7JNP - chains C and B of the 4 polymer chains in the assembly; structure by X-ray diffraction, 2.60 A resolution.

Chain C:
Molecule: 21-nt DNA strand
Source organism: Neisseria gonorrhoeae
Sequence (21 nucleotides; numbered 1 to 21; the number before each row is that of its first residue):
     1 TTACATACAA CCACGTATGT A
Ion coordination: Ca2+ near DA9 (its only coordinating residue here)

Chain B:
Protein: HTH-type transcriptional regulator MtrR
Source organism: Neisseria gonorrhoeae
UniProtKB: P39897 (MTRR_NEIGO); residue numbers follow UniProt; this construct covers 1-210
Amino-acid sequence (213 residues; row label = number of the first residue in the row; numbers below 1 keep their minus sign (Ser-2 is residue -2)):
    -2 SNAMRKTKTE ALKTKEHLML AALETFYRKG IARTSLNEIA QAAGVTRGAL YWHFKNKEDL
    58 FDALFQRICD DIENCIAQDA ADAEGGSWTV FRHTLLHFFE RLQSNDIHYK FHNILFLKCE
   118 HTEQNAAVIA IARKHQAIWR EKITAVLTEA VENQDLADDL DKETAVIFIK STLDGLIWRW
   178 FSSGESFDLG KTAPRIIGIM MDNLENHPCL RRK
Unresolved in the structure: -2 to 8, 210
Construct notes: expression tag (-2 to 0)
Ion coordination: Ca2+ site 1: Arg30, Glu35; Ca2+ site 2: Ala39 (shared with 1 residue of chain A); Ca2+ site 3: Ser101 (shared with 1 residue of chain A)
UniProt features mapped onto this chain:
  - DNA-binding region: Ser32 to Phe51 (H-T-H motif)
  - natural variant: His105 (H105Y: In penicillin-resistant isolates)
  - mutagenesis: Gly45 (G45D: Does not bind DNA)
From the paper describing this entry:
  - binding site for the 21-nt DNA strand (chain C): Thr11, Thr43, Arg44, Gly45, Tyr48, Trp49, His50
  - binding site for the 21-nt DNA strand: Thr43, Arg44, Gly45, Tyr48, Trp49
  - specificity-determining residues: Thr43, Arg44, Gly45
  - mutagenesis - T11A (20-50-fold), A39T (3- to 5-fold), T43S, Y48F, W49F (6-8-fold), H50A (20-47-fold), D79N (>10-fold), H105Y (>12-fold): decreased binding to the 21-nt DNA strand (chain C)
  - mutagenesis - T43A, R44A, G45A, G45D, W49A: abolished binding to the 21-nt DNA strand (chain C)
  - mutagenesis - G45D: abolished binding to DNA
  - mutagenesis - H105Y (>12-fold): decreased binding to DNA
  - mutagenesis - D79N (>10-fold): decreased binding to cognate DNA
  - mutagenesis - A39T (Tm change 4 degC): decreased stability
  - mutagenesis - R44A (2-fold), G45A (2-fold), Y48F (2-fold): increased growth in response to erythromycin
  - mutagenesis - A39T: unchanged growth in response to erythromycin

Chain C / chain B interface:
Contacting residue pairs (12; chain C residue first):
  DT2(C) with Trp49(B), sugar contact
  DA3(C) with Trp49(B), phosphate contact
  DC4(C) with Thr11(B), hydrogen bond to the phosphate; Ala46(B), sugar contact; His50(B), salt bridge to the phosphate
  DA5(C) with Val42(B), phosphate contact; Thr43(B), hydrogen bond to the phosphate; Gly45(B), base contact; Ala46(B), phosphate contact
  DT6(C) with Thr43(B), base contact; Gly45(B), base contact
  DA7(C) with Arg44(B), base contact
Other interface residues (no listed pair), chain B (9 interface residues in all): Gly41

In short:
The interface between chain C and chain B involves 6 residues on one side and 9 on the other, with 2 hydrogen
bonds and 1 salt bridge. Polar pairs include DC4(C)-Thr11(B), DA5(C)-Thr43(B) and DC4(C)-His50(B). The paper
reports a binding site for the 21-nt DNA strand (chain C) at Thr11(B), Thr43(B) and Arg44(B) among others;
T11A, A39T and T43S of chain B, among others, reduce binding to the 21-nt DNA strand (chain C); 13
substitutions were tested in all.
Here chain C is a 21-nt DNA strand and chain B is HTH-type transcriptional regulator MtrR, both from Neisseria
gonorrhoeae. Entry 7JNP (MtrR bound to the rpoH operator from Neisseria gonorrhoeae) was determined by X-ray
diffraction (same publication as 7JU3).
